4TVX - chains S and X of the 12 polymer chains in the assembly; structure by X-ray diffraction, 3.24 A resolution.

Chain S:
Molecule: CRISPR system Cascade subunit CasC
From: Escherichia coli
Reference sequence: Q46899 (CASC_ECOLI); residues 1-363 here = UniProt positions 1-363
Chain sequence (363 residues; row label = number of the first residue in the row):
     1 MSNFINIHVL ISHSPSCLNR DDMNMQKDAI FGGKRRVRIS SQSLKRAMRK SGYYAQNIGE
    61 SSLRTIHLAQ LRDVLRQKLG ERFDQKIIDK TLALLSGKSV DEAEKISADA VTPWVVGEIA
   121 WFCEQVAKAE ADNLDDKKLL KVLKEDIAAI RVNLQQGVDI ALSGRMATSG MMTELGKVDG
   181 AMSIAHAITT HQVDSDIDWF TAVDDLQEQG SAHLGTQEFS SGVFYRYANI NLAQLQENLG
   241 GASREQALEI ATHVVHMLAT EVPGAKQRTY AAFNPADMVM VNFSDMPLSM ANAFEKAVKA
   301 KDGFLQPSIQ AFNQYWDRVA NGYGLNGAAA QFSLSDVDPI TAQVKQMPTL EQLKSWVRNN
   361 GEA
Disordered / not traced: 1, 363

Chain X:
Molecule: Escherichia coli strain ECOR44 cluster 1 CRISPR region
From: Escherichia coli
Sequence (61 nucleotides; row label = number of the first residue in the row):
     1 AUAAACCGAC GGUAUUGUUC AGAUCCUGGC UUGCCAACAG GAGUUCCCCG CGCCAGCGGG
    61 X
Disordered / not traced: 54
Differences from the reference sequence: conflict A42 (C454 in 50811866), C53 (U443 in 50811866)
Modified / non-standard residues: 23G (guanosine-5'-phosphate-2',3'-cyclic phosphate) at position 61

How chain S and chain X interact:
Residue-residue contacts (49; chain S residue first):
  Leu18(S) with C10(X), phosphate contact
  Asn19(S) with A9(X), hydrogen bond to the phosphate; C10(X), phosphate contact
  Arg20(S) with A9(X), sugar contact; C10(X), salt bridge to the phosphate; G11(X), salt bridge to the phosphate
  Asp21(S) with A9(X), base contact
  Asp22(S) with A9(X), base contact
  Lys27(S) with A9(X), salt bridge to the phosphate
  Ser40(S) with G8(X), phosphate contact; A9(X), hydrogen bond to the phosphate
  Gln42(S) with C7(X), sugar contact; G8(X), hydrogen bond to the phosphate; A9(X), hydrogen bond to the phosphate
  Ser43(S) with G8(X), hydrogen bond to the sugar
  Lys45(S) with C6(X), salt bridge to the phosphate; C7(X), salt bridge to the phosphate
  Arg46(S) with G8(X), salt bridge to the phosphate
  Arg49(S) with C7(X), salt bridge to the phosphate
  Ser163(S) with C6(X), sugar contact; C7(X), phosphate contact
  Gly164(S) with C6(X), sugar contact
  Arg165(S) with A5(X), base contact; C6(X), hydrogen bond to the sugar
  Met166(S) with C6(X), hydrogen bond to the sugar
  Ala167(S) with C6(X), hydrogen bond to the sugar
  Lys177(S) with A4(X), hydrogen bond to the base; A5(X), base contact
  Val178(S) with A5(X), hydrogen bond to the sugar; C6(X), sugar contact
  Asp179(S) with A1(X), base contact; A5(X), hydrogen bond to the sugar
  Gly180(S) with C6(X), phosphate contact
  Phe200(S) with U13(X), base contact; U15(X), phosphate contact
  Thr201(S) with U13(X), hydrogen bond to the sugar; A14(X), hydrogen bond to the base; U15(X), hydrogen bond to the phosphate
  Ala202(S) with U13(X), base contact
  Val203(S) with A14(X), hydrogen bond to the phosphate
  Glu208(S) with A14(X), base contact
  Gln234(S) with A1(X), base contact
  Gly264(S) with G11(X), phosphate contact
  Ala265(S) with C10(X), phosphate contact; G11(X), phosphate contact
  Lys266(S) with G11(X), hydrogen bond to the phosphate
  Arg268(S) with G12(X), phosphate contact
  Thr269(S) with G12(X), phosphate contact; U13(X), phosphate contact
Also at the interface, not in a pair above, chain S (35 interface residues in all): Asn24, Trp199, Ala212

Overview:
35 residues of chain S and 13 residues of chain X are in contact, with 16 hydrogen bonds and 7 salt bridges.
Polar contacts include Lys177(S)-A4(X), Thr201(S)-A14(X) and Ser43(S)-G8(X).
Chain S is CRISPR system Cascade subunit CasC and chain X is Escherichia coli strain ECOR44 cluster 1 CRISPR
region, both from Escherichia coli; the structure, Crystal structure of the E. coli CRISPR RNA-guided
surveillance complex, Cascade, was determined by X-ray diffraction.
